7BKE - chains C and b of the 9 polymer chains in the assembly; structure by electron microscopy, 2.80 A resolution.

[Chain C]
Molecule: CoB--CoM heterodisulfide reductase subunit C
From: Methanospirillum hungatei JF-1
UniProt: Q2FKZ3 (Q2FKZ3_METHJ); residues 1-191 here = UniProt positions 1-191
Amino-acid sequence (191 residues; numbered 1 to 191; the number before each row is that of its first residue):
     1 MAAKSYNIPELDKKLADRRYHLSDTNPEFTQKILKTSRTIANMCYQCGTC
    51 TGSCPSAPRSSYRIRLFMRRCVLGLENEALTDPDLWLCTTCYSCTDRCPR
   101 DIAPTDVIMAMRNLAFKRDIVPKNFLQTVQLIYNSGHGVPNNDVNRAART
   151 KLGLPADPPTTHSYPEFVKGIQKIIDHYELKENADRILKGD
Disordered / not traced: 1, 191
Ion coordination: 4Fe-4S cluster Fe site 1: Cys-44, Cys-47, Cys-50, Cys-98; 4Fe-4S cluster Fe site 2: Cys-54, Cys-88, Cys-91, Cys-94
Residues lining bound ligands:
  - 4Fe-4S cluster (SF4), molecule 1: Cys-44, Tyr-45, Gln-46, Cys-47, Gly-48, Thr-49, Cys-50, Arg-65, Met-68, Cys-98, Pro-99, Arg-100, Ile-102, Pro-104
  - 4Fe-4S cluster (SF4), molecule 2: Cys-50, Ser-53, Cys-54, Pro-55, Ser-56, Tyr-62, Ile-64, Cys-88, Thr-89, Thr-90, Cys-91, Tyr-92, Ser-93, Cys-94, Thr-105

[Chain b]
Molecule: CoB--CoM heterodisulfide reductase subunit B
From: Methanospirillum hungatei JF-1
UniProt: Q2FKZ2 (Q2FKZ2_METHJ); residues 1-296 here = UniProt positions 1-296
Amino-acid sequence (296 residues; row label = number of the first residue in the row):
     1 MHEYAFFLGCIAPNRYPGCEASAIKTSEKVGIKLLPLKGASCCPAPGAFG
    51 SIDLNVWYAMAARNLVLAEEMKKDIALICNGCYKSIWEVNHILKHNDELR
   101 DNVNEVLAEIDMQFKGTIDVWHLAELYYDDKVCGVQKIKDSVTTPLSGAK
   151 VAAHYGCHLMKPKKERHFGDTENPMWFEELIGALGAEPIQYRNKMQCCGA
   201 GGGVRGYDIVHALDITNEKLINIQEAGADAITELCPFCQLQFDRGQIEIK
   251 EKFGDVYNIPVLHYNELLGLAQGMSPQDLALDLHAIDCTPFLQKVL
Ion coordination: Non-cubane [4Fe-4S]-cluster site 1: Cys-10, Cys-42, Cys-43, Cys-79, Cys-82; Non-cubane [4Fe-4S]-cluster site 2: Cys-157, Cys-197, Cys-198, Cys-235, Cys-238
Residues lining bound ligands:
  - 9S8 (Non-cubane [4Fe-4S]-cluster), molecule 1: Phe-7, Gly-9, Cys-10, Ile-11, Cys-42, Cys-43, Ala-45, Cys-79, Gly-81, Cys-82, Phe-237
  - 9S8, molecule 2: Asn-80, His-154, Gly-156, Cys-157, His-158, Cys-197, Cys-198, Gly-201, Cys-235, Phe-237, Cys-238

[How chain C and chain b interact]
Contacting residue pairs - 13 pairs, chain C then chain b:
  Ala-2(C) with Asp-214(b), hydrogen bond (backbone-side chain)
  Ala-3(C) with Asp-214(b), hydrogen bond (backbone-side chain)
  Lys-4(C) with Asn-217(b); Ile-221(b); Asp-255(b), salt bridge
  Tyr-6(C) with Asp-214(b), hydrogen bond; Asn-217(b), hydrogen bond; Phe-253(b), hydrophobic; Asp-255(b)
  Leu-11(C) with Phe-253(b), hydrophobic
  Lys-14(C) with Asp-208(b), salt bridge
  Leu-15(C) with Val-210(b), hydrophobic; Asp-214(b)
Also at the interface, not in a pair above, chain C (8 interface residues in all): Ile-8
Also at the interface, not in a pair above, chain b (11 interface residues in all): His-211, Glu-218, Lys-252, Tyr-257

[In short]
The interface between chain C and chain b involves 8 residues on one side and 11 on the other; the contacts
include 4 hydrogen bonds and 2 salt bridges. Among the polar pairs are Lys-4(C)/Asp-255(b),
Lys-14(C)/Asp-208(b) and Ala-2(C)/Asp-214(b). Bound to chain C: 4Fe-4S cluster.
Chain C is CoB--CoM heterodisulfide reductase subunit C and chain b is CoB--CoM heterodisulfide reductase
subunit B, both from Methanospirillum hungatei JF-1; the structure, Formate dehydrogenase - heterodisulfide
reductase - formylmethanofuran dehydrogenase complex from Methanospirillum hungatei (heterodisulfide reductase
core and ..., was determined by electron microscopy, deposited together with 7BKB, 7BKC and 7BKD.
